Entry 5NQ8 (X-ray diffraction, 2.00 A resolution); this record covers chain A.

== Chain A ==
Molecule: Laccase
From: Pycnoporus coccineus
UniProt: Q96TR6 (Q96TR6_PYCCO); numbering as in UniProt (aligned over 1-518)
Chain sequence (518 residues; row label = number of the first residue in the row):
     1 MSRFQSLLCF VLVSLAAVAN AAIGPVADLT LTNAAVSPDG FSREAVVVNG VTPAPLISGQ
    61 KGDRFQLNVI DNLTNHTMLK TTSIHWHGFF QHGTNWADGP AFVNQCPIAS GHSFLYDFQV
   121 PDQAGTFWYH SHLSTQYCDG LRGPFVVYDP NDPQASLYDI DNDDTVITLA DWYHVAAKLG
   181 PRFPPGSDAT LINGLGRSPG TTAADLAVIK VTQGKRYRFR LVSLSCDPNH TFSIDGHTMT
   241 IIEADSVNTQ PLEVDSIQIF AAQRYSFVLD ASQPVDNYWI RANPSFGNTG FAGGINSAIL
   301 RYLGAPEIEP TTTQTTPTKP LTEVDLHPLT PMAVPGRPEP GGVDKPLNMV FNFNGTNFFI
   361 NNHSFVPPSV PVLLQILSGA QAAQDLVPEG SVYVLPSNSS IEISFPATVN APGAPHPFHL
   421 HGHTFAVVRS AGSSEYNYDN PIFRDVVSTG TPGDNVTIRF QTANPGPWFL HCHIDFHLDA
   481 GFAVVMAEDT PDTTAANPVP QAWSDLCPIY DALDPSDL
Disordered / not traced: 1-21
Disulfides: Cys106-Cys507, Cys138-Cys226
Covalent attachments: N-acetylglucosamine (NAG) linked to Asn75, Asn455
Sequence notes: conflict Cys9 (Ser in Q96TR6), Val51 (Gln in Q96TR6), Ala54 (Gly in Q96TR6), Ser58 (Ala in Q96TR6), Val103 (Ile in Q96TR6), Ala170 (Val in Q96TR6), Pro185 (Leu in Q96TR6), Ser187 (Ala in Q96TR6), Leu303 (Asp in Q96TR6), Ile308 (Val in Q96TR6), Pro317 (Ser in Q96TR6), Thr322 (Asn in Q96TR6), Lys345 (Thr in Q96TR6), Asn362 (Asp in Q96TR6), Val387 (Ala in Q96TR6), Glu389 (Ser in Q96TR6), Val409 (Ala in Q96TR6), Ala463 (Asn in Q96TR6), Thr494 (Ala in Q96TR6), Ala502 (Ser in Q96TR6)
Ion coordination: Na+ site 1: Ala22, Ile23, Gly24, Ser58; Cu ion site 1: His85, His419; Cu ion site 2: His87, His130, His473 (together with peroxide ion); Na+ site 2: Ala124, Ser246; Cu ion site 3: His132, His421, His471 (together with peroxide ion); Cu ion site 4: His416, Cys472, His477
Residues lining bound ligands:
  - phenol (IPH): Phe183, Phe353, Pro412, Gly413
  - 1-ethoxy-2-(2-methoxyethoxy)ethane (ME2), molecule 1: Pro25, Val26, Gly62, Asp63, Arg64, Gln66, Gln119
  - 1-ethoxy-2-(2-methoxyethoxy)ethane (ME2), molecule 2: Trp96, Pro498, Val499, Pro500
  - malonate ion (MLI), molecule 1: Gln213, Pro274, Val275
  - malonate ion (MLI), molecule 2: Asn361, His363, Ala383, Gly390, Val392, Tyr393
  - peroxide ion (PER): His85, His87, His130, His132, His419, His421, His471, His473

== In short ==
Ligands of chain A: peroxide ion, 1-ethoxy-2-(2-methoxyethoxy)ethane, phenol and malonate ion. Covalently
linked N-acetylglucosamine: at Asn75 and Asn455. Ala22, Ile23, Gly24 and Ser58 form the Na+ site 1. The Cu ion
site 1 is built by His85 and His419.
Chain A is Laccase (Pycnoporus coccineus); the structure, Crystal structure of laccases from Pycnoporus
sanguineus, izoform II, was determined by X-ray diffraction (same publication as 5NQ7 and 5NQ9).
